9GND - chains A and B; structure by X-ray diffraction, 1.80 A resolution.

[Chain A (and B)]
Molecule: Putative F420-dependent oxidoreductase
Notes: chain B of this document is another copy of the same molecule, construct and numbering; everything in this record applies to it too
Reference sequence: A0A561UC02 (A0A561UC02_9ACTN); residues 21-308 here correspond to UniProt positions 1-288 (UniProt number = residue number - 20)
Chain sequence (308 residues; numbered 1 to 308; the number before each row is that of its first residue):
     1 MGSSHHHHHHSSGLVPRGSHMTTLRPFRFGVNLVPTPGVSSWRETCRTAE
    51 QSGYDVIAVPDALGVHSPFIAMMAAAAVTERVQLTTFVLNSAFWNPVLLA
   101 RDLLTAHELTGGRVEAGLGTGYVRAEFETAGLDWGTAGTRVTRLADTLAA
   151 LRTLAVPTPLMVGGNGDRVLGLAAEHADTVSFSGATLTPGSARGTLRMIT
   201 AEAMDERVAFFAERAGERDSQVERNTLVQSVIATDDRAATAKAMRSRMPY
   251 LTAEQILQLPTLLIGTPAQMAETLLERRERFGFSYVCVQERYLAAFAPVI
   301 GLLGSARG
Unresolved in the structure: 1-24, 190-194, 305-308 (chain B: 1-24, 186-196, 305-308)
Differences from the reference sequence: initiating methionine (1); expression tag (2-20); engineered mutation Ala62 (His42 in A0A561UC02)
Small-molecule neighbours: coenzyme f420 (F42): Pro60, Asp61, Phe87, Val88, Asn90, Gly119, Thr120, Gly121, Tyr122, Gly163, Gly164, Asn165, Gly166, Val169, Ser183, Thr186, Leu187, Thr188, Pro189, Leu227
From the paper describing this entry:
  - catalytic residues: Glu126 (proposed by the authors, not directly observed)
  - mutagenesis - Q289A: decreased catalytic activity
  - mutagenesis - Q229A: abolished catalytic activity

[Interface between chain A and chain B]
Contacting residue pairs - 19 pairs, chain A then chain B:
  Gly38(A) with Arg47(B)
  Val39(A) with Arg47(B)
  Ile232(A) with Leu302(B), hydrophobic
  Thr240(A) with Leu302(B)
  Lys242(A) with Glu272(B), salt bridge
  Ala243(A) with Glu272(B); Leu303(B)
  Met244(A) with Gly301(B); Leu302(B)
  Ser246(A) with Leu275(B); Leu302(B); Leu303(B)
  Arg247(A) with Gly301(B); Leu302(B); Leu303(B); Gly304(B)
  Arg291(A) with Gln51(B); Ser52(B), hydrogen bond (side chain-backbone); Ala297(B)
Other interface residues (no listed pair), chain A (13 interface residues in all): Thr36, Pro37, Ala239
Other interface residues (no listed pair), chain B (14 interface residues in all): Ala268, Ala271, Arg278, Ile300

[Overview]
Chain A and chain B form an interface of 13 and 14 residues respectively; the contacts include 1 hydrogen bond
and 1 salt bridge. Among the polar pairs are Lys242(A)-Glu272(B) and Arg291(A)-Ser52(B). Ligands of chain A:
coenzyme f420. The paper reports the catalytic residue Glu126(A); Q289A of chain A reduces catalytic activity.
Both chains are Putative F420-dependent oxidoreductase. Entry 9GND (KvPepIH62A mutant in complex with
F420,F420-dependent oxidoreductase) was determined by X-ray diffraction (same publication as 9G64, 9GKH, 9GM0
and 9GNC).
